6UUC - chains CCC and 111 of the 9 polymer chains in the assembly; structure by X-ray diffraction, 4.10 A resolution (low resolution: residue-level contacts below are approximate; hydrogen-bond / salt-bridge calls are withheld).

# Chain CCC
Protein: DNA-directed RNA polymerase subunit beta
Organism: Escherichia coli
Notes: EC 2.7.7.6
UniProt: P0A8V4 (RPOB_ECO57); numbering as in UniProt (aligned over 1-1342)
Amino-acid sequence (1342 residues; each row starts with the number of its first residue):
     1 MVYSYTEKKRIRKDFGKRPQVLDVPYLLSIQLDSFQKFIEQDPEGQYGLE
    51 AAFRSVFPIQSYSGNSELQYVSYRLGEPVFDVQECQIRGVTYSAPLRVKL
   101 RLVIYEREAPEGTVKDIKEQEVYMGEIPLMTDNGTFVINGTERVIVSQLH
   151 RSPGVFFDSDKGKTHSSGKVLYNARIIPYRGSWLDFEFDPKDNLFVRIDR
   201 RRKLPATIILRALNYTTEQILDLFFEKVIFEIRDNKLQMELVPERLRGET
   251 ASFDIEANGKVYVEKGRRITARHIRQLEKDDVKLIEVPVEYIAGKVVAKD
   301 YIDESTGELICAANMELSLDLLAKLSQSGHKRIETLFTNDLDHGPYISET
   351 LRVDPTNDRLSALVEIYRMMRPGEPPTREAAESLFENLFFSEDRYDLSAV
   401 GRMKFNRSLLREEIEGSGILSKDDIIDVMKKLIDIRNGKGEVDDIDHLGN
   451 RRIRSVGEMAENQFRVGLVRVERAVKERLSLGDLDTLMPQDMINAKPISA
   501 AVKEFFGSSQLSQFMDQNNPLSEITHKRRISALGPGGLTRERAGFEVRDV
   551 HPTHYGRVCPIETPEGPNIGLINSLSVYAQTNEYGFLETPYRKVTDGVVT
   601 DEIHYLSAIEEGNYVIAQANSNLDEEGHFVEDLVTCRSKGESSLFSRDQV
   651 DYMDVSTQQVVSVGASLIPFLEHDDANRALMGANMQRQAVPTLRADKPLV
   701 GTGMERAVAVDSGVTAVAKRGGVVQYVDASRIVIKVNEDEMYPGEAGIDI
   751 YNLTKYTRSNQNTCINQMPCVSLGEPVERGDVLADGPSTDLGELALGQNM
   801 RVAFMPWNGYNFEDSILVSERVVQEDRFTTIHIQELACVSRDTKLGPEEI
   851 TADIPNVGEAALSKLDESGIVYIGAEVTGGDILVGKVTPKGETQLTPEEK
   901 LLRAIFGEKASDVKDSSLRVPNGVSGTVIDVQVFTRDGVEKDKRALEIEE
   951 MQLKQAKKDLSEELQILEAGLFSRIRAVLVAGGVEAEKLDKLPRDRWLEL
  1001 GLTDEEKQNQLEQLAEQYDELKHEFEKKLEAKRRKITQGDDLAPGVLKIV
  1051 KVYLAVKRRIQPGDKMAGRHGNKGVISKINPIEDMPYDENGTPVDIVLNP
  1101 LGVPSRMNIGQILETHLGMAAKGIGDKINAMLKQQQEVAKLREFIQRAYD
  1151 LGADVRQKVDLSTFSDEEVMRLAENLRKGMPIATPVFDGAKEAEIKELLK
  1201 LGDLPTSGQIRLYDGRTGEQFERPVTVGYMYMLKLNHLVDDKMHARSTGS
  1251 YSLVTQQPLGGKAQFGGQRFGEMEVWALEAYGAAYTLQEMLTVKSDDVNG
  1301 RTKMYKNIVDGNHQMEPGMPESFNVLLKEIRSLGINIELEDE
Unresolved in the structure: 1-2
Small-molecule neighbours: ATP: Glu813, Ser1105, Arg1106
UniProt features mapped onto this chain:
  - modified residue (N6-acetyllysine): Lys1022, Lys1200

# Chain 111
Molecule: Synthetic DNA 50-MER (promoter non-template strand)
Sequence (50 nucleotides; numbered 10 to 59; the number before each row is that of its first residue):
    10 ACCTTGACATCCCACCTCACGTATGCTATAATGTGTGCAGTCTGACGCGG
Unresolved in the structure: 10-26, 45

# Chain CCC / chain 111 interface
Residue-residue contacts - 17 pairs, chain CCC then chain 111:
  Arg151(CCC) - DT50(111)
  Arg175(CCC) - DT50(111)
  Trp183(CCC) - DG49(111)
  Trp183(CCC) - DT50(111)
  Asp185(CCC) - DT50(111)
  Asp199(CCC) - DG49(111)
  Arg200(CCC) - DT50(111)
  Arg371(CCC) - DG44(111)
  Glu374(CCC) - DT43(111)
  Glu374(CCC) - DG44(111)
  Pro375(CCC) - DG42(111)
  Arg473(CCC) - DG46(111)
  Leu481(CCC) - DA40(111)
  Glu541(CCC) - DC51(111)
  Arg542(CCC) - DG49(111)
  Arg542(CCC) - DT50(111)
  Arg542(CCC) - DC51(111)
Interface residues without a listed pair, chain CCC (18 interface residues in all): Gly181, Arg394, Val466, Gly537, Leu538
Interface residues without a listed pair, chain 111 (10 interface residues in all): DC47, DA48

# Overview
Chain CCC and chain 111 form an interface of 18 and 10 residues respectively. Bound to chain CCC: ATP.
Chain CCC is DNA-directed RNA polymerase subunit beta (Escherichia coli) and chain 111 is Synthetic DNA 50-MER
(promoter non-template strand); the structure, E. coli sigma-S transcription initiation complex with a 3-nt
RNA and a mismatching ATP ("Fresh" crystal ..., was determined by X-ray diffraction (same publication as 6UTV,
6UTW, 6UTX, 6UTY, 6UTZ, 6UU0 and 11 further entries).
